PDB entry 8G4O | electron microscopy, 3.06 A resolution | chains C and K of the 9 polymer chains in the assembly

Chain C:
Name: Gamma-aminobutyric acid receptor subunit alpha-1
Organism: Mus musculus
Reference sequence: P62812 (GBRA1_MOUSE); residues -26 to 428 here correspond to UniProt positions 1-455 (UniProt number = residue number + 27)
Sequence (455 residues; row label = number of the first residue in the row; numbers below 1 keep their minus sign (Met-26 is residue -26)):
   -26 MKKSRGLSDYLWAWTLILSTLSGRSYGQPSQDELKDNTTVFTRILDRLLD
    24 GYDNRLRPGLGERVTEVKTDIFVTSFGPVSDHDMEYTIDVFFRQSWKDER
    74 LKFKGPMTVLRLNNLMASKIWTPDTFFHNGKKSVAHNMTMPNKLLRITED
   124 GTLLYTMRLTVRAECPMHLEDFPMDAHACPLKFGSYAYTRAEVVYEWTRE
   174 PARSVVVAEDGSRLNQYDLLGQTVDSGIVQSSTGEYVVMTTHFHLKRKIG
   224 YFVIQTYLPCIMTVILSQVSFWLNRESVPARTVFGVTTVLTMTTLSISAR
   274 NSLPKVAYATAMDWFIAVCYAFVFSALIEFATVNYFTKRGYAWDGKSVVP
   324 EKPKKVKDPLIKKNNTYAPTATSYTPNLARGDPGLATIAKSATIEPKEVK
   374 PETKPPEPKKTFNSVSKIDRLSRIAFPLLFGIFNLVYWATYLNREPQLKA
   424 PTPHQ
Disordered / not traced: -26 to 8, 311-387, 419-428
Swiss-Prot annotation at these positions:
  - binding site (4-aminobutanoate): Arg66, Thr129
  - glycosylation (N-linked (GlcNAc...) asparagine): Asn10, Asn110
Disulfides: Cys138-Cys152
Covalently attached groups: N-acetylglucosamine (NAG) linked to Asn110
Small-molecule neighbours:
  - gamma-amino-butanoic acid (ABU): Phe64, Arg66, Leu117, Thr129
  - YNL ((5M)-1-(2-aminoethyl)-7-chloro-5-(2-fluorophenyl)-1,3-dihydro-2H-1,4-benzodiazepin-2-one): Phe99, His101, Ser158, Tyr159, Val202, Gln203, Ser204, Ser205, Tyr209
Reported in the primary citation:
  - binding site for YNL: Phe99, His101, Tyr159, Ser204, Tyr209
  - specificity-determining residues: Ser204 (proposed by the authors, not directly observed)

Chain K:
Name: Light Chain of 8E3 Fab
Organism: Mus musculus
Notes: antibody fragment or engineered binder
Sequence (213 residues; each row starts with the number of its first residue):
     1 YIVMTQSPKSMSMSLGERVTLSCRASEYVGSYVSWYQQKPEQSPKLLIYG
    51 ASNRYTGVPDRFAGSGSATDFTLTITSVQAEDLADYHCGQTYNYPTFGGG
   101 TKLEIKRADAAPTVSIFPPSSEQLTSGGASVVCFLNNFYPKDINVKWKID
   151 GSERQNGVLNSWTDQDSKDSTYSMSSTLTLTKDEYERHNSYTCEATHKTS
   201 TSPIVKSFNRNEC
Disordered / not traced: 106-213
Disulfides: Cys23-Cys88

Chain C / chain K interface:
Contacting residue pairs (20; chain C residue first):
  Trp170(C) with Tyr32(K), hydrogen bond
  Glu173(C) with Tyr92(K); Asn93(K); Tyr94(K)
  Pro174(C) with Tyr32(K); Thr91(K); Tyr92(K)
  Ala175(C) with Tyr92(K), hydrogen bond (backbone-backbone); Asn93(K)
  Arg176(C) with Asn93(K); Tyr94(K), hydrogen bond
  Gln195(C) with Tyr92(K)
  Thr196(C) with Tyr28(K); Tyr92(K)
  Val197(C) with Tyr28(K), hydrogen bond (backbone-side chain); Tyr92(K)
  Asp198(C) with Tyr28(K); Ser31(K), hydrogen bond; Tyr32(K)
  Ser199(C) with Tyr32(K)
Interface residues without a listed pair, chain K (8 interface residues in all): Gly30

Summary:
The interface between chain C and chain K involves 10 residues on one side and 8 on the other; the contacts
include 5 hydrogen bonds. Among the polar pairs are Trp170(C)-Tyr32(K), Arg176(C)-Tyr94(K) and
Val197(C)-Tyr28(K). From the paper: a binding site for YNL at Phe99(C), His101(C) and Tyr159(C) among others;
the specificity determinant Ser204(C).
Here chain C is Gamma-aminobutyric acid receptor subunit alpha-1 and chain K is Light Chain of 8E3 Fab, both
from Mus musculus. Entry 8G4O (Native GABA-A receptor from the mouse brain, alpha1-beta2-gamma2 subtype, in
complex with didesethylflurazepam and endogenous GABA) was determined by electron microscopy together with
8FOI, 8G4N, 8G4X, 8G5F, 8G5G and 8G5H from the same study.
